PDB entry 2DLC | X-ray diffraction, 2.40 A resolution | chains Y and X

== Chain Y ==
Molecule: T-RNA
Sequence (76 nucleotides; each row starts with the number of its first residue):
   501 CUCUCGGUAG CCAAGUUGGG AAGGCGCAAG ACUGUAXAUC UUGAGGUXGG GCGUUCGACU
   561 CGCCCCCGGG AGACCA
Unresolved in the structure: 517, 532
Modified residues: 2MG (2N-methylguanosine-5'-monophosphate) at position 510, H2U (5,6-dihydrouridine-5'-monophosphate) at position 517, OMG (o2'-methylguanosine-5'-monophosphate) at position 518, M2G (N2-dimethylguanosine-5'-monophosphate) at position 526, PSU (pseudouridine-5'-monophosphate) at position 535, 6IA (N6-isopentenyl-adenosine-5'-monophosphate) at position 537, PSU (pseudouridine-5'-monophosphate) at position 539, 5MC (5-methylcytidine-5'-monophosphate) at position 548, 5MU (5-methyluridine 5'-monophosphate) at position 554, PSU (pseudouridine-5'-monophosphate) at position 555, 1MA (6-hydro-1-methyladenosine-5'-monophosphate) at position 558

== Chain X ==
Name: Tyrosyl-tRNA synthetase, cytoplasmic
Source organism: Saccharomyces cerevisiae
Notes: EC 6.1.1.1
Reference sequence: P36421 (SYYC_YEAST); residues 2-394 here correspond to UniProt positions 1-393 (UniProt number = residue number - 1)
Amino-acid sequence (394 residues; each row starts with the number of its first residue):
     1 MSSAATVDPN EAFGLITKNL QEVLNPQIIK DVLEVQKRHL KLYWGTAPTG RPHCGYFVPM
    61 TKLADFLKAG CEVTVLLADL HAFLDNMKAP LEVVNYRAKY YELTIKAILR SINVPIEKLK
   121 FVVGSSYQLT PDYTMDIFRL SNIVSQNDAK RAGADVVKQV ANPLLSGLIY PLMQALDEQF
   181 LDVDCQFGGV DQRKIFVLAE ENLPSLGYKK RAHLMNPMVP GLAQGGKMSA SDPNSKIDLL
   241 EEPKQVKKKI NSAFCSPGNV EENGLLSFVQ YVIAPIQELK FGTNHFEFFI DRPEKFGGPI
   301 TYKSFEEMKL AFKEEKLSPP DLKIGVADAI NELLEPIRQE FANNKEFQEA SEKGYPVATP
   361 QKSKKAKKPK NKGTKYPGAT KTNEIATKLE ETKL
Unresolved in the structure: 1-7, 224-233, 357-394
Construct notes: initiating methionine (1)
Swiss-Prot annotation at these positions:
  - modified residue: Ser-3 (N-acetylserine)
Bound ions: Mg2+: Ala-47, Tyr-56, Tyr-101 (together with tyr-amp analogue)
Small-molecule neighbours: tyr-amp analogue (YMP; O-(adenosine-5'-O-yl)-N-(L-tyrosyl)phosphoramidate): Tyr-43, Trp-44, Gly-45, Thr-46, Ala-47, His-53, Gly-55, Tyr-56, Val-58, Pro-59, Leu-76, Ala-78, His-81, Val-156, Tyr-170, Gln-174, Asp-177, Gln-186, Gly-188, Gly-189, Asp-191, Gln-192, Asn-216, Pro-217, Met-218, Val-219
Reported in the primary citation:
  - binding site for T-RNA (chain Y): Arg-151, Phe-254, Cys-255, Pro-257, Phe-296, Pro-319, Pro-320, Asp-321
  - specificity-determining residues: Arg-151, Arg-193, Asp-321
  - binding site for tyr-amp analogue: Tyr-43, Tyr-170, Gln-174, Asp-177, Gln-192, Val-219
  - Mg2+ coordination: Ala-47, Tyr-56, Tyr-101
  - conformationally variable residues (order/disorder transition): Gln-224 to Pro-233

== Chain Y / chain X interface ==
Pairs across the interface (20):
  G534(Y) / Pro-293(X)  base contact
  G534(Y) / Phe-296(X)  stacking on the base
  G534(Y) / Ser-318(X)  hydrogen bond to the base
  G534(Y) / Pro-320(X)  base contact
  G534(Y) / Asp-321(X)  hydrogen bond to the base
  PSU_535(Y) / Asn-251(X)  hydrogen bond to the sugar
  PSU_535(Y) / Cys-255(X)  hydrogen bond to the base
  PSU_535(Y) / Pro-257(X)  base contact
  PSU_535(Y) / Pro-319(X)  base contact
  PSU_535(Y) / Pro-320(X)  sugar contact
  PSU_535(Y) / Lys-323(X)  hydrogen bond to the base
  A536(Y) / Asn-251(X)  sugar contact
  A536(Y) / Ser-252(X)  hydrogen bond to the sugar
  A536(Y) / Ala-253(X)  hydrogen bond to the sugar
  A536(Y) / Phe-254(X)  hydrogen bond to the sugar
  A536(Y) / Cys-255(X)  hydrogen bond to the base
  A536(Y) / Ser-256(X)  base contact
  A536(Y) / Lys-323(X)  hydrogen bond to the sugar
  6IA_537(Y) / Phe-254(X)  sugar contact
  G569(Y) / Asn-162(X)  sugar contact
Interface residues without a listed pair, chain Y (7 interface residues in all): G568, G570
Interface residues without a listed pair, chain X (16 interface residues in all): Ile-324

== In short ==
The interface between chain Y and chain X involves 7 residues on one side and 16 on the other; the contacts
include 10 hydrogen bonds and 1 aromatic stacking contact. Among the polar pairs are G534(Y)/Ser-318(X),
G534(Y)/Asp-321(X) and PSU_535(Y)/Cys-255(X). From the paper: a binding site for T-RNA (chain Y) at
Arg-151(X), Phe-254(X) and Cys-255(X) among others; a binding site for tyr-amp analogue at Tyr-43(X),
Tyr-170(X) and Gln-174(X) among others.
Here chain Y is T-RNA and chain X is Tyrosyl-tRNA synthetase, cytoplasmic (Saccharomyces cerevisiae). Entry
2DLC (Crystal structure of the ternary complex of yeast tyrosyl-tRNA synthetase) was determined by X-ray
diffraction.
